7WS9 - chains A and D of the 4 polymer chains in the assembly; structure by electron microscopy, 2.90 A resolution.

Chain A:
Protein: Spike glycoprotein
From: Severe acute respiratory syndrome coronavirus 2
UniProt: P0DTC2 (SPIKE_SARS2); aligned to UniProt positions 1-1208 over residues 1-1208
Chain sequence (1205 residues; row label = number of the first residue in the row; note: 5 numbers in that range are skipped by the numbering (no residue carries them; nothing is unmodelled there); a row labelled like 214A-214B holds insertion residues (214A, then the next letters in order)):
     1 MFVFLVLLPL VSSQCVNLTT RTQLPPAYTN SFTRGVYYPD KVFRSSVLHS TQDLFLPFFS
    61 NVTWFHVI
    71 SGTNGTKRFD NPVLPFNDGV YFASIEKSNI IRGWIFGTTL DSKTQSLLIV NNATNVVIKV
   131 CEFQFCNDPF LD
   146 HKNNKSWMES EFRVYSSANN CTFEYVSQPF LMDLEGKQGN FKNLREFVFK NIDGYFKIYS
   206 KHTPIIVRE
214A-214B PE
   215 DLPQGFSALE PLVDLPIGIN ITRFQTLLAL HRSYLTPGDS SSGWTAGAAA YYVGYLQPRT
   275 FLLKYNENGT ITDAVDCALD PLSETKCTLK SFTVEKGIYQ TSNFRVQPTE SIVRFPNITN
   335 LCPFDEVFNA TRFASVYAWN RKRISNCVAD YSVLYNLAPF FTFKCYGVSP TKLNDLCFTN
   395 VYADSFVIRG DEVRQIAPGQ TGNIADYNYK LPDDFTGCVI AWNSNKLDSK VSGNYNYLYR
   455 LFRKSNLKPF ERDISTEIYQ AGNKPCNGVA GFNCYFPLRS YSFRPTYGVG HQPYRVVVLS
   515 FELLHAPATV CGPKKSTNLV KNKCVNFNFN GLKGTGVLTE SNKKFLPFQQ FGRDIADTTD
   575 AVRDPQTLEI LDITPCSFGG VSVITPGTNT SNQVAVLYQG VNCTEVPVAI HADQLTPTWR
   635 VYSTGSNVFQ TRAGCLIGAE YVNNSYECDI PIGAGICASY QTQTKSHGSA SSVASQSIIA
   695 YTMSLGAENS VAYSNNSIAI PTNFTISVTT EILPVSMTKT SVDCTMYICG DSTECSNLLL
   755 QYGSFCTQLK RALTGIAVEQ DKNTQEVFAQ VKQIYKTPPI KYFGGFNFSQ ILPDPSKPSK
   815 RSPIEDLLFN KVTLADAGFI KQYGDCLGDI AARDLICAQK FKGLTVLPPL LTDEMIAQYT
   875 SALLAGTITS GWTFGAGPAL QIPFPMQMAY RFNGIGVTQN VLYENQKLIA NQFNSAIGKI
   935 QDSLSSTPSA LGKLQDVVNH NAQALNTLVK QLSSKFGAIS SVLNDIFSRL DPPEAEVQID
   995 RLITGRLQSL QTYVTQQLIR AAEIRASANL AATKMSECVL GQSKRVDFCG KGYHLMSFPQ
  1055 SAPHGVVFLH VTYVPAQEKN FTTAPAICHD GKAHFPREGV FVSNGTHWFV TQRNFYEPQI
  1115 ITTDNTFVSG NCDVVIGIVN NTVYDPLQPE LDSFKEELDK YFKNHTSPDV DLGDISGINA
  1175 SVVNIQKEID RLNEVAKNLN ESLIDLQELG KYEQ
Disordered / not traced: 1-13, 71-76, 146-152, 177-184, 211-214, 214A-214B, 248-256, 621-640, 676-690, 828-855, 1148-1208
Differences from the reference sequence: variant Val67 (Ala in P0DTC2), Ile95 (Thr in P0DTC2), Asp142 (Gly in P0DTC2), Ile211 (Leu212 in P0DTC2), Asp339 (Gly in P0DTC2), Leu371 (Ser in P0DTC2), Pro373 (Ser in P0DTC2), Phe375 (Ser in P0DTC2), Asn417 (Lys in P0DTC2), Lys440 (Asn in P0DTC2), Ser446 (Gly in P0DTC2), Asn477 (Ser in P0DTC2), Lys478 (Thr in P0DTC2), Ala484 (Glu in P0DTC2), Arg493 (Gln in P0DTC2), Ser496 (Gly in P0DTC2), Arg498 (Gln in P0DTC2), Tyr501 (Asn in P0DTC2), His505 (Tyr in P0DTC2), Lys547 (Thr in P0DTC2), Gly614 (Asp in P0DTC2), Tyr655 (His in P0DTC2), Lys679 (Asn in P0DTC2), His681 (Pro in P0DTC2), Lys764 (Asn in P0DTC2), Tyr796 (Asp in P0DTC2), His954 (Gln in P0DTC2), Lys969 (Asn in P0DTC2), Phe981 (Leu in P0DTC2); insertion (214, 214A-214B); engineered mutation Gly682 (Arg in P0DTC2), Ser683 (Arg in P0DTC2), Ser685 (Arg in P0DTC2), Pro817 (Phe in P0DTC2), Lys856 (Asn in P0DTC2), Pro892 (Ala in P0DTC2), Pro899 (Ala in P0DTC2), Pro942 (Ala in P0DTC2), Pro986 (Lys in P0DTC2), Pro987 (Val in P0DTC2)
Cystine bridges: Cys15-Cys136, Cys131-Cys166, Cys291-Cys301, Cys336-Cys361, Cys379-Cys432, Cys480-Cys488, Cys538-Cys590, Cys617-Cys649, Cys662-Cys671, Cys738-Cys760, Cys743-Cys749, Cys1032-Cys1043, Cys1082-Cys1126
Covalently attached groups: N-acetylglucosamine (NAG) linked to Asn61, Asn282, Asn709, Asn717, Asn801, Asn1098, Asn1134

Chain D:
Protein: Processed angiotensin-converting enzyme 2
From: Homo sapiens
UniProt: Q9BYF1 (ACE2_HUMAN); residues 19-613 here = UniProt positions 19-613
Chain sequence (595 residues; numbered 19 to 613; the number before each row is that of its first residue):
    19 STIEEQAKTF LDKFNHEAED LFYQSSLASW NYNTNITEEN VQNMNNAGDK WSAFLKEQST
    79 LAQMYPLQEI QNLTVKLQLQ ALQQNGSSVL SEDKSKRLNT ILNTMSTIYS TGKVCNPDNP
   139 QECLLLEPGL NEIMANSLDY NERLWAWESW RSEVGKQLRP LYEEYVVLKN EMARANHYED
   199 YGDYWRGDYE VNGVDGYDYS RGQLIEDVEH TFEEIKPLYE HLHAYVRAKL MNAYPSYISP
   259 IGCLPAHLLG DMWGRFWTNL YSLTVPFGQK PNIDVTDAMV DQAWDAQRIF KEAEKFFVSV
   319 GLPNMTQGFW ENSMLTDPGN VQKAVCHPTA WDLGKGDFRI LMCTKVTMDD FLTAHHEMGH
   379 IQYDMAYAAQ PFLLRNGANE GFHEAVGEIM SLSAATPKHL KSIGLLSPDF QEDNETEINF
   439 LLKQALTIVG TLPFTYMLEK WRWMVFKGEI PKDQWMKKWW EMKREIVGVV EPVPHDETYC
   499 DPASLFHVSN DYSFIRYYTR TLYQFQFQEA LCQAAKHEGP LHKCDISNST EAGQKLFNML
   559 RLGKSEPWTL ALENVVGAKN MNVRPLLNYF EPLFTWLKDQ NKNSFVGWST DWSPY
Cystine bridges: Cys133-Cys141, Cys530-Cys542
Covalently attached groups: N-acetylglucosamine (NAG) linked to Asn53, Asn90, Asn103, Asn322, Asn432, Asn546

How chain A and chain D interact:
Contacting residue pairs (28):
  Tyr449(A) with Gln42(D)
  Tyr453(A) with His34(D), hydrogen bond
  Phe456(A) with Thr27(D); Asp30(D); Lys31(D)
  Ala475(A) with Gln24(D); Thr27(D)
  Gly476(A) with Gln24(D)
  Asn477(A) with Ser19(D), hydrogen bond (side chain-backbone); Gln24(D)
  Phe486(A) with Leu79(D); Met82(D), hydrophobic; Tyr83(D)
  Asn487(A) with Gln24(D); Tyr83(D), hydrogen bond
  Tyr489(A) with Phe28(D); Lys31(D)
  Arg493(A) with His34(D); Glu35(D), salt bridge
  Ser496(A) with Asp38(D), hydrogen bond
  Thr500(A) with Tyr41(D), hydrogen bond; Asn330(D); Asp355(D); Arg357(D)
  Tyr501(A) with Tyr41(D), hydrophobic
  Gly502(A) with Gly354(D)
  His505(A) with Lys353(D); Gly354(D)
Interface residues without a listed pair, chain A (20 interface residues in all): Leu455, Tyr473, Ser494, Arg498, Pro499
Interface residues without a listed pair, chain D (20 interface residues in all): Glu329

In short:
The chain A/chain D interface involves 20 residues from each chain; the contacts include 5 hydrogen bonds and
1 salt bridge. Polar contacts include Arg493(A)-Glu35(D), Tyr453(A)-His34(D) and Asn477(A)-Ser19(D).
Covalently linked N-acetylglucosamine: at Asn61(A), Asn282(A), Asn709(A), Asn717(A), Asn801(A) and Asn1098(A)
and 1 more.
Here chain A is Spike glycoprotein (Severe acute respiratory syndrome coronavirus 2) and chain D is Processed
angiotensin-converting enzyme 2 (Homo sapiens). Entry 7WS9 (Structures of Omicron Spike complexes illuminate
broad-spectrum neutralizing antibody development) was determined by electron microscopy together with 7WS0,
7WS1, 7WS2, 7WS3, 7WS4, 7WS5 and 4 further entries from the same study.
